3E7U - chain X; structure by X-ray diffraction, 1.35 A resolution.

Chain X:
Molecule: Plectasin
UniProtKB: Q53I06 (PLECT_PSENR); residues 1-40 here correspond to UniProt positions 56-95 (UniProt number = residue number + 55)
Sequence (40 residues; row label = number of the first residue in the row):
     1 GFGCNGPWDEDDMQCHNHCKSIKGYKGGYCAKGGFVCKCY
Swiss-Prot annotation at these positions:
  - region (Binds to membrane interface): Gly6 to Asp9, Ala31 to Cys37
  - binding site (beta-D-GlcNAc-(1->4)-Mur2Ac(oyl-L-Ala-gamma-D-Glu-L-Lys-D-Ala-D-Ala)-di-trans,octa-cis-undecaprenyl diphosphate): Phe2, Gly3, Cys4, Asp12, His18, Tyr29, Ala31, Gly33, Cys37, Lys38
Disulfides: Cys4-Cys30, Cys15-Cys37, Cys19-Cys39

In short:
Curated annotation (UniProt) lists 10
beta-D-GlcNAc-(1->4)-Mur2Ac(oyl-L-Ala-gamma-D-Glu-L-Lys-D-Ala-D-Ala)-di-trans,octa-cis-undecaprenyl
diphosphate-binding residues.
Chain X is Plectasin; the structure, X-ray Crystal Structure of L-Plectasin, was determined by X-ray
diffraction (same publication as 3E7R).
